Entry 7EJW (X-ray diffraction, 1.98 A resolution); this record covers chains A and C of the 4 polymer chains in the assembly.

== Chain A ==
Molecule: Transcriptional antiactivator FleN
Organism: Pseudomonas aeruginosa PAO1
UniProt: G3XD64 (G3XD64_PSEAE); residue numbers follow UniProt; this construct covers 1-280
Amino-acid sequence (285 residues; numbered -4 to 280; the number before each row is that of its first residue; numbers below 1 keep their minus sign (Gly-4 is residue -4)):
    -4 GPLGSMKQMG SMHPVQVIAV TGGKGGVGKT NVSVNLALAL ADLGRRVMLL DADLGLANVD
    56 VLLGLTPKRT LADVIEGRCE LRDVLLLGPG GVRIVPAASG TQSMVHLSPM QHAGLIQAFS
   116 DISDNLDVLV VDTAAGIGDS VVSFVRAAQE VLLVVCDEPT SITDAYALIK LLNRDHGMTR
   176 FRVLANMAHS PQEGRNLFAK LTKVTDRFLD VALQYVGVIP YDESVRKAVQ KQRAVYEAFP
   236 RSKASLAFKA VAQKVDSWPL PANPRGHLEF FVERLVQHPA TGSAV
Unresolved in the structure: -4 to 6
Construct notes: expression tag (-4 to 0)
Bound ions: Mg2+ site 1: Thr25 (together with ATP-gamma-S); Mg2+ site 2: Ser115, Glu268, Val280
Ligand contacts:
  - ATP-gamma-S (AGS; phosphothiophosphoric acid-adenylate ester): Lys19, Gly20, Glu153
  - ATP-gamma-S: Lys19, Gly20, Gly21, Val22, Gly23, Lys24, Thr25, Asn26, Asp48, Asn53, Asp127, Ala130, Asn181, Met182, Ile214, Pro215, Tyr216, Asp217, Val220, Arg221, Val224
What the authors report for this chain:
  - binding site for ATP-gamma-S: Lys19, Glu153
  - mutagenesis - K19A, E153A: abolished binding to Transcriptional regulator FleQ (chain C)
  - mutagenesis - D48A: unchanged binding to Transcriptional regulator FleQ (chain C)
  - conformationally variable residues (order/disorder transition): Ala257 to His273
  - mutagenesis - L263W: unchanged catalytic activity
  - self-association interface (contacts with another copy of this molecule): Lys19, Glu153
  - mutagenesis - L263W: abolished signaling

== Chain C ==
Molecule: Transcriptional regulator FleQ
Organism: Pseudomonas aeruginosa PAO1
UniProt: G3XCV0 (FLEQ_PSEAE); residues 142-395 here = UniProt positions 142-395
Amino-acid sequence (259 residues; numbered 137 to 395; the number before each row is that of its first residue):
   137 GPLGSLFRSL VGTSRAIQQV RQMMQQVADT DASVLILGES GTGKEVVARN LHYHSKRREG
   197 PFVPVNCGAI PAELLESELF GHEKGAFTGA ITSRAGRFEL ANGGTLFLDE IGDMPLPMQV
   257 KLLRVLQERT FERVGSNKTQ NVDVRIIAAT HKNLEKMIED GTFREDLYYR LNVFPIEMAP
   317 LRERVEDIAL LLNELISRME HEKRGSIRFN SAAIMSLCRH DWPGNVRELA NLVERLAIMH
   377 PYGVIGVGEL PKKFRHVDD
Unresolved in the structure: 137-141, 394-395
Construct notes: expression tag (137-141)
Bound ions: Mg2+: Glu268, Ser272, Asn273
What the authors report for this chain:
  - conformationally variable residues (side-chain flip): Arg144, Lys180, Asn202, Asp245, Glu246, His287, Arg334, Arg363
  - contacts within the chain: Asn202-Glu246
  - catalytic residues: Glu246 (citing earlier work)

== How chain A and chain C interact ==
Pairs across the interface (52; chain A residue first):
  Val69(A) - Ile227(C)  hydrophobic
  Met105(A) - Glu209(C)
  Met105(A) - Leu210(C)  hydrophobic
  Met105(A) - Phe223(C)  hydrophobic
  Met105(A) - Gly225(C)
  Gln106(A) - Thr224(C)
  Gln106(A) - Gly225(C)
  Ala108(A) - Leu210(C)  hydrophobic
  Gly109(A) - Gly225(C)
  Gly109(A) - Ile227(C)
  Gln112(A) - Leu210(C)
  Gln112(A) - Ser213(C)  hydrogen bond
  Gln112(A) - Glu214(C)  hydrogen bond
  Gln112(A) - His218(C)
  Gln112(A) - Arg230(C)
  Ala113(A) - Ile227(C)  hydrophobic
  Ala113(A) - Thr228(C)
  Arg141(A) - Ala205(C)  hydrogen bond (side chain-backbone)
  Thr174(A) - Asn367(C)
  Arg175(A) - Glu370(C)
  Asp201(A) - Arg371(C)  salt bridge
  Leu204(A) - Arg371(C)
  Asp205(A) - Arg371(C)
  Asp205(A) - Lys389(C)  salt bridge
  Val206(A) - Arg371(C)  hydrogen bond (backbone-side chain)
  Ala207(A) - Ile374(C)  hydrophobic
  Leu208(A) - Ile374(C)
  Gln209(A) - Ile374(C)
  Pro254(A) - Glu338(C)
  Pro254(A) - Arg340(C)
  Ala257(A) - Leu142(C)
  Asn258(A) - Leu142(C)
  Asn258(A) - Arg185(C)
  Pro259(A) - Pro200(C)
  Arg260(A) - Arg233(C)
  Gly261(A) - Val201(C)
  Gly261(A) - Asn202(C)  hydrogen bond (backbone-backbone)
  Gly261(A) - Ile206(C)
  Gly261(A) - Arg233(C)
  His262(A) - Ala205(C)
  His262(A) - Ile206(C)
  His262(A) - Arg233(C)  hydrogen bond (backbone-side chain)
  Leu263(A) - Glu214(C)
  Val267(A) - Arg233(C)
  Val271(A) - Pro197(C)  hydrophobic
  Val271(A) - Phe198(C)
  His273(A) - Glu195(C)  hydrogen bond (side chain-backbone)
  His273(A) - Gly196(C)
  His273(A) - Pro197(C)
  Thr276(A) - Pro197(C)
  Thr276(A) - Leu236(C)  hydrogen bond (side chain-backbone)
  Val280(A) - Arg230(C)
Also at the interface, not in a pair above, chain A (35 interface residues in all): Ile70, Leu110, Glu268, Gln272, Ala279
Also at the interface, not in a pair above, chain C (34 interface residues in all): Glu181, Val199, Ala231
Interface features reported in the paper:
  - pairs named by the authors: Gln112(A)-Glu214(C), Gln112(A)-Ser213(C) (hydrogen bond), Arg141(A)-Ala205(C) (backbone contact), Asp201(A)-Arg371(C) (salt bridge), Asp205(A)-Lys389(C) (hydrogen bond), Val206(A)-Arg371(C) (backbone contact), Asn258(A)-Arg185(C), Gly261(A)-Asn202(C), His262(A)-Arg233(C) (backbone contact), His273(A)-Glu195(C), Thr276(A)-Leu236(C), Ala279(A)-Ala231(C)
  - interface residues, chain A: Pro254(A), Ala257(A)
  - hot spots on chain A (mutagenesis) - L263W (100-fold): decreased binding to Transcriptional regulator FleQ (chain C)

== Overview ==
The interface between chain A and chain C involves 35 residues on one side and 34 on the other, with 8
hydrogen bonds and 2 salt bridges. Polar contacts include Asp201(A)-Arg371(C), Asp205(A)-Lys389(C) and
Gln112(A)-Ser213(C). The paper describes contacts between Gln112(A) and Glu214(C), Asn258(A) and Arg185(C) and
Gly261(A) and Asn202(C) among others; hydrogen bonds between Gln112(A) and Ser213(C) and Asp205(A) and
Lys389(C); backbone contacts between Arg141(A) and Ala205(C), Val206(A) and Arg371(C) and His262(A) and
Arg233(C). From the paper: the catalytic residue Glu246(C); K19A and E153A of chain A abolish binding to
Transcriptional regulator FleQ (chain C); 4 substitutions were tested in all.
Here chain A is Transcriptional antiactivator FleN and chain C is Transcriptional regulator FleQ, both from
Pseudomonas aeruginosa PAO1. Entry 7EJW (Crystal structure of FleN in complex with FleQ AAA+ doamain) was
determined by X-ray diffraction.
